PDB entry 2WL9 | X-ray diffraction, 1.90 A resolution | chains C and D

== Chain C (and D) ==
Molecule: Catechol 2,3-dioxygenase
Organism: Rhodococcus SP. DK17
Notes: chain D of this document is another copy of the same molecule, construct and numbering; everything in this record applies to it too
UniProt: Q6REQ5 (Q6REQ5_9NOCA); residues 1-305 here = UniProt positions 1-305
Amino-acid sequence (305 residues; numbered 1 to 305; the number before each row is that of its first residue):
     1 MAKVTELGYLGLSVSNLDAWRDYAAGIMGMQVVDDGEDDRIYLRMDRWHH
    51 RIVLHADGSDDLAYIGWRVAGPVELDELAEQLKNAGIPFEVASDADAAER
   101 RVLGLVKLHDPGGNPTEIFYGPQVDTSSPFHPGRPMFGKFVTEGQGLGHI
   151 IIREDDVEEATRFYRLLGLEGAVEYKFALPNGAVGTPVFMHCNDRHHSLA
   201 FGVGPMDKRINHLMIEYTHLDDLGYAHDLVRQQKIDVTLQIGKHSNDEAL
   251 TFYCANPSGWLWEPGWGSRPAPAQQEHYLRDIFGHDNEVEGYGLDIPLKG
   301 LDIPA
Not modelled in the structure: 300-305 (chain D: 1, 178-182, 301-305)
Bound ions: Fe ion: His149, His212, Glu263
Reported in the primary citation:
  - mutagenesis - Y175V, F177A, Y253F: decreased catalytic activity
  - catalytic residues: Phe177, Tyr253 (proposed by the authors, not directly observed)
  - catalytic residues: Tyr175, His197, His244
  - mutagenesis - Y175S, F177DEL/A178DEL/L179DEL/A183DEL/V184DEL/G185DEL, H197F, H197I, H244L, H244N, H244Q, D281S, D281V: abolished catalytic activity
  - binding site for 3-methylcatechol: Tyr175, Phe189, His244, Asn246, Asp247, Leu294, Leu298
  - specificity-determining residues: His285 to Gly300
  - mutagenesis - A178DEL/L179DEL/A183DEL/V184DEL (3.5-fold), G291*, L294*, I296*, P297*, L298*, K299*, G300*: increased catalytic activity on DHB
  - conformationally variable residues (order/disorder transition, side-chain flip): Tyr175, Ala178 to Gly182
  - contacts within the chain: Tyr175-Ser245 (hydrogen bond), Tyr175-Phe177
  - mutagenesis - Y175F: unchanged catalytic activity
  - mutagenesis - A178DEL/L179DEL/A183DEL/V184DEL: increased catalytic activity on 3-MC

== Chain C / chain D interface ==
Contacting residue pairs (15):
  Leu220(C) - Lys243(D)
  Asp221(C) - Lys243(D)  salt bridge
  Asp221(C) - Phe283(D)
  Gly224(C) - Phe283(D)
  Asp228(C) - Phe283(D)
  Asp228(C) - Gly284(D)  hydrogen bond (side chain-backbone)
  Lys243(C) - Leu220(D)
  Lys243(C) - Asp221(D)  salt bridge
  Trp266(C) - Trp266(D)  hydrophobic
  Ile282(C) - Phe137(D)  hydrophobic
  Ile282(C) - Asp221(D)
  Phe283(C) - Asp221(D)
  Phe283(C) - Gly224(D)
  Phe283(C) - Asp228(D)
  Gly284(C) - Asp228(D)  hydrogen bond (backbone-side chain)
Interface residues without a listed pair, chain C (14 interface residues in all): Phe137, Tyr225, Arg231, Glu248, Leu250
Interface residues without a listed pair, chain D (14 interface residues in all): Tyr225, Gln240, Glu248, Leu250, Ile282

== Overview ==
The chain C/chain D interface involves 14 residues from each chain, with 2 hydrogen bonds and 2 salt bridges.
Polar contacts include Asp221(C)-Lys243(D) and Asp228(C)-Gly284(D). From the paper: catalytic residues
Phe177(C), Tyr253(C) and Tyr175(C) among others; Y175S, F177DEL/A178DEL/L179DEL/A183DEL/V184DEL/G185DEL and
H197F of chain C, among others, abolish catalytic activity; 21 substitutions were tested in all.
Chain C and chain D are both Catechol 2,3-dioxygenase (Rhodococcus SP. DK17); the structure, Crystal structure
of catechol 2,3-dioxygenase, was determined by X-ray diffraction, deposited together with 2WL3.
